9CXA - chains A and B of the 9 polymer chains in the assembly; structure by electron microscopy, 3.04 A resolution.

# Chain A
Protein: Gamma-aminobutyric acid receptor subunit beta-2
Source organism: Homo sapiens
UniProtKB: P47870 (GBRB2_HUMAN); residues -23 to 488 here correspond to UniProt positions 1-512 (UniProt number = residue number + 24)
Chain sequence (512 residues; numbered -23 to 488; the number before each row is that of its first residue; numbers below 1 keep their minus sign (Met-23 is residue -23)):
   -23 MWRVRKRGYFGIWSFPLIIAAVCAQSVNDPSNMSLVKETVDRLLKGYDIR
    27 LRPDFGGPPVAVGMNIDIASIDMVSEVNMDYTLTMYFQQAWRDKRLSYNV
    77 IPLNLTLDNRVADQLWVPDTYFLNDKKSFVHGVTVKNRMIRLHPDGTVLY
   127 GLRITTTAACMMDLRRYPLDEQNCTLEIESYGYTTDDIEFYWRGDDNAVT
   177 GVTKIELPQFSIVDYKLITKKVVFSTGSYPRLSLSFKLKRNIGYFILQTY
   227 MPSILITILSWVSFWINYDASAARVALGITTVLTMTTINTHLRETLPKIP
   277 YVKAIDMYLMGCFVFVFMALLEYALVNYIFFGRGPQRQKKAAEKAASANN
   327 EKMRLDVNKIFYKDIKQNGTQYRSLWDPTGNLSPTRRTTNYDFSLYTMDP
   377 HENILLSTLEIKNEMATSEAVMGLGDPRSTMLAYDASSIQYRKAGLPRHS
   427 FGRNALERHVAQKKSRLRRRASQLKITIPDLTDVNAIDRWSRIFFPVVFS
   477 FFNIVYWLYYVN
Disordered / not traced: -23 to 7, 312-459, 488
Cystine bridges: Cys136-Cys150
Glycans and other covalent adducts: N-acetylglucosamine (NAG) linked to Asn80, Asn149
Ligand contacts: gamma-amino-butanoic acid (ABU): Tyr97, Glu155, Ser156, Tyr157, Phe200, Thr202, Tyr205
UniProt features mapped onto this chain:
  - binding site (histamine): Tyr97, Ser156, Tyr157, Thr202
  - binding site (4-aminobutanoate): Tyr157, Thr202
  - modified residue: Tyr417 (Phosphotyrosine)
  - glycosylation (N-linked (GlcNAc...) asparagine): Asn8, Asn80, Asn149

# Chain B
Protein: Gamma-aminobutyric acid receptor subunit alpha-1
Source organism: Homo sapiens
UniProtKB: P14867 (GBRA1_HUMAN); residues -26 to 429 here correspond to UniProt positions 1-456 (UniProt number = residue number + 27)
Chain sequence (456 residues; each row starts with the number of its first residue; numbers below 1 keep their minus sign (Met-26 is residue -26)):
   -26 MRKSPGLSDCLWAWILLLSTLTGRSYGQPSLQDELKDNTTVFTRILDRLL
    24 DGYDNRLRPGLGERVTEVKTDIFVTSFGPVSDHDMEYTIDVFFRQSWKDE
    74 RLKFKGPMTVLRLNNLMASKIWTPDTFFHNGKKSVAHNMTMPNKLLRITE
   124 DGTLLYTMRLTVRAECPMHLEDFPMDAHACPLKFGSYAYTRAEVVYEWTR
   174 EPARSVVVAEDGSRLNQYDLLGQTVDSGIVQSSTGEYVVMTTHFHLKRKI
   224 GYFVIQTYLPCIMTVILSQVSFWLNRESVPARTVFGVTTVLTMTTLSISA
   274 RNSLPKVAYATAMDWFIAVCYAFVFSALIEFATVNYFTKRGYAWDGKSVV
   324 PEKPKKVKDPLIKKNNTYAPTATSYTPNLARGDPGLATIAKSATIEPKEV
   374 KPETKPPEPKKTFNSVSKIDRLSRIAFPLLFGIFNLVYWATYLNREPQLK
   424 APTPHQ
Disordered / not traced: -26 to 9, 313-385, 418-429
Cystine bridges: Cys139-Cys153
Glycans and other covalent adducts: glycan linked to Asn111
Ligand contacts:
  - gamma-amino-butanoic acid (ABU): Phe65, Arg67, Leu118, Thr130
  - PIO ([(2R)-2-octanoyloxy-3-[oxidanyl-[(1R,2R,3S,4R,5R,6S)-2,3,6-tris(oxidanyl)-4,5-diphosphonooxy-cyclohexyl]oxy-phosphoryl]oxy-propyl] octanoate): Arg249, Ser299, Ile302, Glu303, Thr306, Phe310, Lys312, Phe386, Asn387, Ser388, Val389, Ser390, Lys391, Ile392, Leu395, Ser396
UniProt features mapped onto this chain:
  - binding site (4-aminobutanoate): Arg67, Thr130
  - binding site (3alpha-hydroxy-5alpha-pregnan-11,20-dione): Trp246
  - glycosylation (N-linked (GlcNAc...) asparagine): Asn11, Asn111

# How chain A and chain B interact
Pairs across the interface - 92 pairs, chain A then chain B:
  Asp24(A) - Thr16(B)  hydrogen bond
  Ile25(A) - Asn87(B)  hydrogen bond (backbone-side chain)
  Ile25(A) - Leu89(B)  hydrophobic
  Arg26(A) - Leu19(B)
  Arg26(A) - Asp20(B)  salt bridge
  Arg26(A) - Leu23(B)
  Arg26(A) - Leu86(B)
  Arg26(A) - Asn87(B)
  Arg26(A) - Leu89(B)
  Arg26(A) - Met90(B)
  Leu27(A) - Thr12(B)
  Leu27(A) - Phe15(B)  hydrophobic
  Leu27(A) - Thr16(B)
  Leu27(A) - Leu19(B)  hydrophobic
  Phe31(A) - Phe15(B)  hydrophobic
  Phe31(A) - Leu84(B)  hydrophobic
  Phe31(A) - Arg85(B)
  Val93(A) - Met114(B)  hydrophobic
  Pro94(A) - Thr113(B)
  Pro94(A) - Met114(B)
  Asp95(A) - Met114(B)
  Thr96(A) - Met112(B)
  Thr96(A) - Thr113(B)  hydrogen bond (backbone-backbone)
  Tyr97(A) - Phe65(B)
  Tyr97(A) - Met112(B)
  Tyr97(A) - Asn116(B)
  Tyr97(A) - Arg132(B)
  Phe98(A) - Met112(B)  hydrophobic
  Phe98(A) - Arg132(B)  hydrogen bond (backbone-side chain)
  Leu99(A) - Phe65(B)  hydrophobic
  Leu99(A) - Arg132(B)
  Asp101(A) - Arg132(B)
  Lys102(A) - His110(B)
  Ser104(A) - Met112(B)
  Phe105(A) - Met112(B)
  Val106(A) - Met112(B)  hydrophobic
  Ile130(A) - Met112(B)  hydrophobic
  Ala135(A) - Arg187(B)
  Tyr157(A) - Phe65(B)
  Tyr157(A) - Asn116(B)
  Tyr157(A) - Lys117(B)
  Tyr157(A) - Leu118(B)
  Tyr157(A) - Thr130(B)
  Tyr157(A) - Met131(B)  hydrogen bond (side chain-backbone)
  Tyr157(A) - Arg132(B)  hydrogen bond (side chain-backbone)
  Gly158(A) - Leu118(B)
  Gly158(A) - Arg120(B)  hydrogen bond (backbone-side chain)
  Tyr159(A) - Arg85(B)
  Tyr159(A) - Asn87(B)
  Thr160(A) - Arg120(B)
  Asp162(A) - Arg85(B)  salt bridge
  Asp163(A) - Arg85(B)  salt bridge
  Phe200(A) - Phe46(B)  hydrophobic
  Phe200(A) - Phe65(B)  hydrophobic
  Ser201(A) - Arg67(B)  hydrogen bond
  Thr202(A) - Arg67(B)
  Thr202(A) - Arg120(B)  hydrogen bond (backbone-side chain)
  Tyr205(A) - Leu118(B)
  Tyr205(A) - Arg120(B)  hydrogen bond
  Ser247(A) - Ser251(B)  hydrogen bond
  Val251(A) - Ala254(B)
  Val251(A) - Val257(B)  hydrophobic
  Val251(A) - Phe258(B)  hydrophobic
  Ile255(A) - Val257(B)
  Ile255(A) - Phe258(B)  hydrophobic
  Ile255(A) - Thr261(B)
  Val258(A) - Leu240(B)  hydrophobic
  Leu259(A) - Thr265(B)
  Arg269(A) - Tyr225(B)
  Arg269(A) - Ile228(B)
  Arg269(A) - Gln229(B)
  Glu270(A) - Tyr225(B)
  Pro273(A) - Asn189(B)
  Lys274(A) - Gln190(B)
  Lys274(A) - Tyr225(B)
  Ile275(A) - Tyr225(B)
  Pro276(A) - Asn189(B)
  Pro276(A) - Lys222(B)
  Pro276(A) - Gly224(B)
  Pro276(A) - Tyr225(B)
  Met286(A) - Ile228(B)  hydrophobic
  Phe289(A) - Met236(B)  hydrophobic
  Phe293(A) - Ile239(B)  hydrophobic
  Phe293(A) - Leu240(B)  hydrophobic
  Leu296(A) - Leu240(B)  hydrophobic
  Ala300(A) - Val243(B)  hydrophobic
  Asn303(A) - Leu247(B)
  Asn303(A) - Asn248(B)  hydrogen bond (side chain-backbone)
  Tyr304(A) - Trp246(B)
  Tyr304(A) - Arg397(B)
  Phe307(A) - Asn248(B)
  Gly308(A) - Val389(B)
Interface residues without a listed pair, chain A (60 interface residues in all): Gly32, Phe63, Asn100, Met137, Asn265, Thr266, Tyr277, Val278, Asp282, Leu297, Tyr299
Interface residues without a listed pair, chain B (54 interface residues in all): Thr48, Met81, Leu128, Phe226, Leu232

# Overview
The interface between chain A and chain B involves 60 residues on one side and 54 on the other; the contacts
include 12 hydrogen bonds and 3 salt bridges. Among the polar pairs are Arg26(A)-Asp20(B), Asp162(A)-Arg85(B)
and Asp163(A)-Arg85(B).
Here chain A is Gamma-aminobutyric acid receptor subunit beta-2 and chain B is Gamma-aminobutyric acid
receptor subunit alpha-1, both from Homo sapiens. Entry 9CXA (Native human GABAA receptor of
beta2-alpha1-beta3-alpha1-gamma2 assembly) was determined by electron microscopy together with 9CRS, 9CRV,
9CSB, 9CT0, 9CTJ, 9CTP and 6 further entries from the same study.
